4FLW - chains A and P of the 3 polymer chains in the assembly; structure by X-ray diffraction, 2.15 A resolution.

# Chain A
Protein: DNA polymerase 1
From: Pyrococcus abyssi
Notes: EC 2.7.7.7
UniProt: P0CL77 (DPOL_PYRAB); numbering as in UniProt (aligned over 1-771)
Chain sequence (793 residues; each row starts with the number of its first residue; numbers below 1 keep their minus sign (Met-21 is residue -21)):
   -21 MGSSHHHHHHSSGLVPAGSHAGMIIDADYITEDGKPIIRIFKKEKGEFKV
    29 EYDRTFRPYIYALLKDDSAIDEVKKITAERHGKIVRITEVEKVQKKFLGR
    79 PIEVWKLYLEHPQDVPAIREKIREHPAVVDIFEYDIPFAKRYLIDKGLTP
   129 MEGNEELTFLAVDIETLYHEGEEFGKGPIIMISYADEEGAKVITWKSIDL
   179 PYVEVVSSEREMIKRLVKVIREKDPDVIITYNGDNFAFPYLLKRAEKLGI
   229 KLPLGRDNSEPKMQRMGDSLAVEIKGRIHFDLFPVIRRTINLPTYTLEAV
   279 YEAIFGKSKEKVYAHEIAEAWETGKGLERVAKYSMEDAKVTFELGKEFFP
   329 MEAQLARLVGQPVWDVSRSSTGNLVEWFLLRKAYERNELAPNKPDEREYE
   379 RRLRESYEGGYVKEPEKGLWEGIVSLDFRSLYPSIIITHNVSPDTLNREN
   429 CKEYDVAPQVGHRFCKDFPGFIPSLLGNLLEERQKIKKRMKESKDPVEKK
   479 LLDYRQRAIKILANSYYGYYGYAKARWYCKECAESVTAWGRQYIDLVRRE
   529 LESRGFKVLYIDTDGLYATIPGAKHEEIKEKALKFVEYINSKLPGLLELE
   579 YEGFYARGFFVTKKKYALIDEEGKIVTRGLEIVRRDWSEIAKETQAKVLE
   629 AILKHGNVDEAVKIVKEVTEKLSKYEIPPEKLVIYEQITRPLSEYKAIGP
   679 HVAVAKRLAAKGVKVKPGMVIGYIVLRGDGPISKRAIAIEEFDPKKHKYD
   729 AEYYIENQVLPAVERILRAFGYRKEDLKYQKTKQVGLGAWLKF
Unresolved in the structure: -21 to -3, 388-389, 758-771
Sequence notes: expression tag (-21 to 0); engineered mutation Ala215 (Asp in P0CL77)
Cystine bridges: Cys429-Cys443, Cys507-Cys510
Metal / ion sites: Mg2+: Asp141, Glu143, Asp315 (shared with DG11(P) of chain P)

# Chain P
Molecule: Primer strand
Sequence (11 nucleotides; row label = number of the first residue in the row):
     1 CGATCACGGGG
Metal / ion sites: Mg2+: DG11 (shared with Asp141(A), Glu143(A), Asp315(A) of chain A)

# Chain A / chain P interface
Pairs across the interface - 46 pairs, chain A then chain P:
  Asp141(A) - DG11(P)  phosphate contact
  Ile142(A) - DG11(P)  phosphate contact
  Glu143(A) - DG11(P)  phosphate contact
  Thr144(A) - DG11(P)  hydrogen bond to the phosphate
  Tyr146(A) - DG11(P)  stacking on the base
  Tyr209(A) - DG9(P)  phosphate contact
  Tyr209(A) - DG10(P)  sugar contact
  Asn210(A) - DG9(P)  base contact
  Asn210(A) - DG10(P)  hydrogen bond to the sugar
  Asn213(A) - DG10(P)  hydrogen bond to the base
  Phe214(A) - DG10(P)  sugar contact
  Phe214(A) - DG11(P)  sugar contact
  Phe261(A) - DG9(P)  sugar contact
  Arg265(A) - DG8(P)  hydrogen bond to the base
  Thr272(A) - DG9(P)  hydrogen bond to the phosphate
  Tyr273(A) - DG9(P)  hydrogen bond to the phosphate
  Thr274(A) - DG9(P)  phosphate contact
  Thr274(A) - DG10(P)  phosphate contact
  Leu275(A) - DG10(P)  hydrogen bond to the phosphate
  Lys289(A) - DG11(P)  salt bridge to the phosphate
  Ala292(A) - DG11(P)  base contact
  Ile295(A) - DG11(P)  phosphate contact
  Tyr311(A) - DG11(P)  hydrogen bond to the phosphate
  Asp315(A) - DG11(P)  phosphate contact
  Val611(A) - DG8(P)  sugar contact
  Arg612(A) - DC7(P)  hydrogen bond to the sugar
  Arg612(A) - DG8(P)  phosphate contact
  Arg613(A) - DC7(P)  salt bridge to the phosphate
  Arg613(A) - DG8(P)  salt bridge to the phosphate
  Arg613(A) - DG9(P)  base contact
  Arg613(A) - DG10(P)  hydrogen bond to the base
  Asp614(A) - DC7(P)  sugar contact
  Glu664(A) - DA6(P)  sugar contact
  Glu664(A) - DC7(P)  phosphate contact
  Gln665(A) - DA6(P)  phosphate contact
  Gln665(A) - DC7(P)  hydrogen bond to the phosphate
  Thr667(A) - DA6(P)  hydrogen bond to the phosphate
  Arg668(A) - DC5(P)  salt bridge to the phosphate
  Arg668(A) - DA6(P)  salt bridge to the phosphate
  Tyr673(A) - DC5(P)  phosphate contact
  Tyr673(A) - DA6(P)  hydrogen bond to the phosphate
  Lys674(A) - DT4(P)  salt bridge to the phosphate
  Lys674(A) - DC5(P)  hydrogen bond to the phosphate
  Ala675(A) - DT4(P)  phosphate contact
  Ala675(A) - DC5(P)  hydrogen bond to the phosphate
  His679(A) - DA6(P)  salt bridge to the phosphate
Interface residues without a listed pair, chain A (35 interface residues in all): Pro271, Glu276, Tyr663

# Summary
Chain A and chain P form an interface of 35 and 8 residues respectively; the contacts include 15 hydrogen
bonds, 7 salt bridges and 1 aromatic stacking contact. Polar contacts include Asn213(A)-DG10(P),
Arg265(A)-DG8(P) and Arg613(A)-DG10(P). Asp141(A), Glu143(A), Asp315(A) and DG11(P) coordinate Mg2+.
Here chain A is DNA polymerase 1 (Pyrococcus abyssi) and chain P is Primer strand. Entry 4FLW (Pyrococcus
abyssi B family DNA polymerase bound to a dsDNA, in edition mode) was determined by X-ray diffraction (same
publication as 4FLT, 4FLU, 4FLV, 4FLX, 4FLY, 4FLZ and 3 further entries).
